4KPQ - chains A and D of the 6 polymer chains in the assembly; structure by X-ray diffraction, 2.50 A resolution.

== Chain A ==
Protein: Hemagglutinin
Organism: Influenza A virus
Notes: fragment: HA1 chain
Reference sequence: P13103 (HEMA_I77AF); residues 6-330 here correspond to UniProt positions 19-343 (UniProt number = residue number + 13)
Amino-acid sequence (327 residues; each row starts with the number of its first residue):
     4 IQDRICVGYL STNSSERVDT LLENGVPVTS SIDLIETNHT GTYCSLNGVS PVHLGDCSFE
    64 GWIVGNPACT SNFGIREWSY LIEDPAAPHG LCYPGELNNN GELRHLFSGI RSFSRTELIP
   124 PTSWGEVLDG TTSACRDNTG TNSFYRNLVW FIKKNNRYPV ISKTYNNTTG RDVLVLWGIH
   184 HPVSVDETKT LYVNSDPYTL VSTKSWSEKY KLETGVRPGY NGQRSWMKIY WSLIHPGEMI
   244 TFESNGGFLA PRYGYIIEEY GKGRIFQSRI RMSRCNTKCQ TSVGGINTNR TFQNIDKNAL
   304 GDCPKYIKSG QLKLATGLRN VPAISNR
Unresolved in the structure: 328-330
Disulfides: Cys47-Cys278, Cys60-Cys72, Cys95-Cys138, Cys282-Cys306
Differences from the reference sequence: expression tag (4-5)
Swiss-Prot annotation at these positions:
  - site: Arg330 (Cleavage)
  - glycosylation (N-linked (GlcNAc...) asparagine): Asn16, Asn41, Asn169, Asn170, Asn292
Reported in the primary citation:
  - post-translational modification sites: Asn169
  - mutagenesis - V186N: decreased binding to avian receptor analog
  - mutagenesis - V186N: increased binding to human receptor analog

== Chain D ==
Protein: Hemagglutinin
Organism: Influenza A virus
Notes: fragment: HA2 chain
Reference sequence: P13103 (HEMA_I77AF); residues 1-175 here correspond to UniProt positions 344-518 (UniProt number = residue number + 343)
Amino-acid sequence (175 residues; numbered 1 to 175; the number before each row is that of its first residue):
     1 GLFGAIAGFI EGGWPGLING WYGFQHQNEQ GTGIAADKES TQKAIDQITT KINNIIDKMN
    61 GNYDSIRGEF NQVEKRINML ADRIDDAVTD IWSYNAKLLV LLENDKTLDM HDANVKNLHE
   121 QVRRELKDNA IDEGNGCFEL LHKCNDSCME TIRNGTYDHT EYAEESKLKR QEIDG
Unresolved in the structure: 1, 167-175
Disulfides: Cys144-Cys148
Swiss-Prot annotation at these positions:
  - glycosylation (N-linked (GlcNAc...) asparagine): Asn145, Asn154

== How chain A and chain D interact ==
Contacting residue pairs - 11 pairs, chain A then chain D:
  Thr23(A) - Asn54(D)
  Leu24(A) - Thr50(D)
  Leu24(A) - Lys51(D)  hydrogen bond (backbone-backbone)
  Leu24(A) - Asn54(D)  hydrogen bond (backbone-side chain)
  Leu24(A) - Glu103(D)
  Leu25(A) - Gln47(D)
  Leu25(A) - Thr50(D)
  Leu25(A) - Lys51(D)
  Glu26(A) - Thr50(D)
  Asn27(A) - Thr50(D)
  Lys311(A) - Asn62(D)
Interface residues without a listed pair, chain D (8 interface residues in all): Asp46, Met110

== In short ==
6 residues of chain A and 8 residues of chain D are in contact, with 2 hydrogen bonds. Among the polar pairs
are Leu24(A)-Asn54(D) and Leu24(A)-Lys51(D). The paper reports that V186N of chain A reduces binding to avian
receptor analog; a modification site at Asn169(A).
Here chain A is Hemagglutinin and chain D is Hemagglutinin, both from Influenza A virus. Entry 4KPQ (Structure
and receptor binding specificity of the hemagglutinin H13 from avian influenza A virus H13N6) was determined
by X-ray diffraction (same publication as 4KPS).
